Entry 3S3M (X-ray diffraction, 2.49 A resolution); this record covers chains A and D of the 4 polymer chains in the assembly.

== Chain A ==
Name: PFV integrase
Organism: Human spumaretrovirus
Notes: EC 2.7.7.-
Reference sequence: P14350 (POL_FOAMV); residues 1-392 here correspond to UniProt positions 752-1143 (UniProt number = residue number + 751)
Sequence (395 residues; numbered -2 to 392; the number before each row is that of its first residue; numbers below 1 keep their minus sign (Gly-2 is residue -2)):
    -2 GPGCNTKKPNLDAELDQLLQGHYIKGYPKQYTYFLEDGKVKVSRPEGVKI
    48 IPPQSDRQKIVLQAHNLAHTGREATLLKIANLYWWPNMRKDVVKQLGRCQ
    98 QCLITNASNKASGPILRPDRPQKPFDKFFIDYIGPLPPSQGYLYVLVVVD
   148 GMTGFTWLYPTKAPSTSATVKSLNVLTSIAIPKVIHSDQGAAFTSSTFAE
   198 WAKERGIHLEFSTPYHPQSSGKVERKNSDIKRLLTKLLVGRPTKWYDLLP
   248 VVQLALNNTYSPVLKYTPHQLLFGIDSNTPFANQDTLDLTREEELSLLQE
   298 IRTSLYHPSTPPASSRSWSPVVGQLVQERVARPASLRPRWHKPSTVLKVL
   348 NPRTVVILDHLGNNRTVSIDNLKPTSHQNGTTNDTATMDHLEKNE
Not modelled in the structure: -2 to 7, 376-392
Sequence notes: expression tag (-2 to 0); variant Ser217 (Gly968 in P14350), Gly218 (Ser969 in P14350)
Curated features (UniProtKB/Swiss-Prot):
  - binding site (Mg(2+)): Asp123, Asp185
Bound ions: Zn2+: His62, His66, Cys96, Cys99; Mg2+ site 1: Asp128, Asp185 (together with Dolutegravir); Mg2+ site 2: Asp128, Glu221 (together with Dolutegravir)
Residues lining bound ligands: Dolutegravir (DLU; (4R,12aS)-N-(2,4-difluorobenzyl)-7-hydroxy-4-methyl-6,8-dioxo-3,4,6,8,12,12a-hexahydro-2H-pyrido[1',2':4,5]pyrazino[2,1-b][1,3]oxazine-9-carboxamide): Asp128, Tyr129, Asp185, Gln186, Gly187, Tyr212, Pro214, Gln215, Glu221, Arg329
Reported in the primary citation:
  - Mg2+ coordination: Asp128, Asp185, Glu221
  - binding site for Dolutegravir: Gly187, Tyr212, Glu221
  - conformationally variable residues (side-chain flip): Gln215
  - mutagenesis - S217H (2-fold): decreased binding to Dolutegravir
  - mutagenesis - N224H: unchanged binding to Dolutegravir

== Chain D ==
Molecule: 17-nt DNA strand
Sequence (17 nucleotides; numbered 1 to 17; the number before each row is that of its first residue):
     1 TGCGAAATTCCATGACA

== Interface between chain A and chain D ==
Contacting residue pairs (8; chain A residue first):
  Glu221(A) - DC16(D)  sugar contact
  Arg222(A) - DG14(D)  base contact
  Arg222(A) - DA15(D)  base contact
  Arg222(A) - DC16(D)  hydrogen bond to the base
  Asn224(A) - DC16(D)  phosphate contact
  Ser225(A) - DC16(D)  sugar contact
  Lys228(A) - DA17(D)  salt bridge to the phosphate
  Lys262(A) - DT9(D)  salt bridge to the phosphate
Other interface residues (no listed pair), chain A (9 interface residues in all): Tyr129, Ile130, Gly131

== In short ==
The interface between chain A and chain D involves 9 residues on one side and 5 on the other, with 1 hydrogen
bond and 2 salt bridges. Polar pairs include Arg222(A)-DC16(D), Lys228(A)-DA17(D) and Lys262(A)-DT9(D). The
paper reports a binding site for Dolutegravir at Gly187(A), Tyr212(A) and Glu221(A); S217H of chain A reduces
binding to Dolutegravir.
Chain A is PFV integrase (Human spumaretrovirus) and chain D is a 17-nt DNA strand; the structure, Crystal
structure of the Prototype Foamy Virus (PFV) intasome in complex with magnesium and Dolutegravir
(S/GSK1349572), was determined by X-ray diffraction together with 3S3N and 3S3O from the same study.
